7DFL - chains A and C of the 5 polymer chains in the assembly; structure by electron microscopy, 3.30 A resolution.

[Chain A]
Name: Guanine nucleotide-binding protein G(q) subunit alpha
Source organism: Homo sapiens
Sequence (351 residues; each row starts with the number of its first residue; note: 6 numbers in that range are skipped by the numbering (no residue carries them; nothing is unmodelled there)):
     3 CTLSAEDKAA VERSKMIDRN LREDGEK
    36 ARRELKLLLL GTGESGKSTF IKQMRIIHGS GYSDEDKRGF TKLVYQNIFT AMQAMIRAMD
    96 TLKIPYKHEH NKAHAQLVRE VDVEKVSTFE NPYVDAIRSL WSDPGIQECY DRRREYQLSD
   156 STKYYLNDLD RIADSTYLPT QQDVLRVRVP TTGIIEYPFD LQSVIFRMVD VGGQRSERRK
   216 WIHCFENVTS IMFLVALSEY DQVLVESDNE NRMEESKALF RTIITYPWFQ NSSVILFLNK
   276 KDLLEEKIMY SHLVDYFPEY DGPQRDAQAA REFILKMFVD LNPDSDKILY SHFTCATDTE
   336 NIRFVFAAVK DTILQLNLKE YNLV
Unresolved in the structure: 65-186, 239-242

[Chain C]
Name: scFv16
Source organism: Homo sapiens
Notes: antibody fragment or engineered binder
Sequence (251 residues; numbered 1 to 251; the number before each row is that of its first residue):
     1 DVQLVESGGG LVQPGGSRKL SCSASGFAFS SFGMHWVRQA PEKGLEWVAY ISSGSGTIYY
    61 ADTVKGRFTI SRDDPKNTLF LQMTSLRSED TAMYYCVRSI YYYGSSPFDF WGQGTTLTVS
   121 SGGGGSGGGG SGGGGSDIVM TQATSSVPVT PGESVSISCR SSKSLLHSNG NTYLYWFLQR
   181 PGQSPQLLIY RMSNLASGVP DRFSGSGSGT AFTLTISRLE AEDVGVYYCM QHLEYPLTFG
   241 AGTKLELKAA A
Unresolved in the structure: 122-133, 249-251
Disulfide bonds: C22-C96, C159-C229

[Chain A / chain C interface]
Contacting residue pairs (21; chain A residue first):
  T4(A) - H167(C)  hydrogen bond (backbone-side chain)
  S6(A) - H167(C)
  S6(A) - Y173(C)  hydrogen bond
  A7(A) - H232(C)
  A7(A) - L233(C)
  A7(A) - Y235(C)  hydrogen bond (backbone-side chain)
  E8(A) - Y101(C)
  E8(A) - Y102(C)  hydrogen bond (side chain-backbone)
  E8(A) - Y173(C)
  D9(A) - N169(C)  hydrogen bond
  D9(A) - Y173(C)  hydrogen bond
  K10(A) - Y235(C)
  A11(A) - Y101(C)  hydrophobic
  E14(A) - S52(C)  hydrogen bond
  E14(A) - T57(C)  hydrogen bond
  R15(A) - S31(C)
  R15(A) - I100(C)
  R15(A) - Y101(C)
  R15(A) - Y102(C)
  M18(A) - S53(C)
  M18(A) - G54(C)
Also at the interface, not in a pair above, chain A (12 interface residues in all): L5, A12
Also at the interface, not in a pair above, chain C (16 interface residues in all): Y103, N171

[In short]
Chain A and chain C form an interface of 12 and 16 residues respectively, with 8 hydrogen bonds. Polar pairs
include T4(A)-H167(C), S6(A)-Y173(C) and A7(A)-Y235(C).
Here chain A is Guanine nucleotide-binding protein G(q) subunit alpha and chain C is scFv16, both from Homo
sapiens. Entry 7DFL (Cryo-EM structure of histamine H1 receptor Gq complex) was determined by electron
microscopy.
